PDB entry 6L4U | electron microscopy, 2.40 A resolution | chains 8 and 10 of the 28 polymer chains in the assembly

# Chain 8
Molecule: Fucoxanthin chlorophyll a/c-binding protein Lhcr4
From: Chaetoceros gracilis
Amino-acid sequence (270 residues; numbered 1 to 270; the number before each row is that of its first residue):
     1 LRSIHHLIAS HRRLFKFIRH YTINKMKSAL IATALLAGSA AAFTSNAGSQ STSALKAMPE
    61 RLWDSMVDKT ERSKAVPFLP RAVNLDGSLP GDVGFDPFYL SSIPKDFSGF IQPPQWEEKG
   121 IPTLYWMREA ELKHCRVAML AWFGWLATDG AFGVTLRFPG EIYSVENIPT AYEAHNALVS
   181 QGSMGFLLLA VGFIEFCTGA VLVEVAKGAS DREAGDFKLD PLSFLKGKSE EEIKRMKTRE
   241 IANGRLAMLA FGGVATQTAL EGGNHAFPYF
Disordered / not traced: 1-57
Bound ions: chlorophyll a Mg (6 sites), coordinated by Ala75, Glu131, His134, Glu195, Glu240, Gln257; Chlorophyll c1 Mg site 1 near Ile111 (its only coordinating residue here); Chlorophyll c1 Mg site 2 near His175 (its only coordinating residue here); Chlorophyll c1 Mg site 3 near Asn243 (its only coordinating residue here)
Ligand contacts:
  - Fucoxanthin (A86; (3S,3'S,5R,5'R,6S,6'R,8'R)-3,5'-dihydroxy-8-oxo-6',7'-didehydro-5,5',6,6',7,8-hexahydro-5,6-epoxy-beta,beta-caroten-3'- yl acetate), molecule 1: Phe95, Trp145, Tyr172, Glu173, Ala174, His175, Asn176, Leu249, Phe251, Gly252, Ala255, Thr256
  - Fucoxanthin (A86), molecule 2: Phe98, Lys105, Asp106, Phe107, Gly109, Phe110, Pro113, Pro114
  - Fucoxanthin (A86), molecule 3: Met139, Leu140, Trp142, Phe143, Leu219, Pro221, Leu222, Phe224, Asn243, Leu246, Ala247, Ala250, Gly253, Val254, Gln257, Phe267, Pro268, Tyr269, Phe270
  - Fucoxanthin (A86), molecule 4: Phe143, Ala147, Phe152, Val154, Leu156, Arg235
  - Fucoxanthin (A86), molecule 5: Ala151, Phe152, Gly153
  - Fucoxanthin (A86), molecule 6: Gln181, Gly182, Gly185, Phe186, Leu189
  - Fucoxanthin (A86), molecule 7: Ala242, Arg245, Leu246, Leu249, Leu260
  - chlorophyll a (CLA), molecule 1: Lys74, Ala75, Val76, Pro77, Phe78, Val93, Phe95, Pro97
  - chlorophyll a (CLA), molecule 2: Leu85, Leu89, Gly91, Asp92, Val93, Gly94, Phe95, Asp96, Leu100, Ser101, Leu124, Met127, Arg128, Ala130, Glu131, His134, Arg245, Met248, Leu249
  - chlorophyll a (CLA), molecule 3: Phe107, Phe110, Trp126, Met127, Ala130, His134
  - chlorophyll a (CLA), molecule 4: Phe110, Ile111, Trp126, Glu129, Ala130, Lys133, His134, Val137, Leu188, Val191, Gly192, Glu195, Phe196, Gly199, Leu202
  - chlorophyll a (CLA), molecule 5: Arg136, Met139, Leu140, Phe143, Gly215, Asp216, Phe217, Lys218, Leu219, Asp220, Phe224, Leu225, Met236, Lys237, Arg239, Glu240, Asn243
  - chlorophyll a (CLA), molecule 6: Val137, Leu140, Ala141, Phe143, Gly144, Ala147, Thr148, Leu156, Arg157, Phe158, Tyr163, Ile168, Ala174, Leu178, Ser183, Met184, Phe186, Leu187, Ala190, Ile194, Phe217
  - chlorophyll a (CLA), molecule 7: Leu188, Leu189, Gly192, Phe193, Phe196
  - chlorophyll a (CLA), molecule 8: Phe193, Ile194, Cys197, Thr198, Phe217, Lys218, Leu219
  - chlorophyll a (CLA), molecule 9: Leu246, Leu249, Ala250, Gly252, Gly253, Thr256, Gln257, Leu260, Tyr269, Phe270
  - Diadinoxanthin (DD6; (3S,3'R,5R,6S,7cis)-7',8'-didehydro-5,6-dihydro-5,6-epoxy-beta,beta-carotene-3,3'-diol), molecule 1: Phe95, Asp96, Pro97, Phe98, Tyr99, Leu100, His134, Val137, Ala138, Ala141, Trp145, Ala171, Ala174, His175, Met184, Met248, Leu249, Phe251
  - Diadinoxanthin (DD6), molecule 2: Lys133, Arg136, Val137, Leu140, Val154, Leu156, Arg157, Phe158, Pro159, Val191, Ile194, Glu195, Phe217
  - Chlorophyll c1 (KC1), molecule 1: Pro59, Glu60, Arg61, Leu62
  - Chlorophyll c1 (KC1), molecule 2: Arg61, Leu62, Trp63, Met66, Val67, Phe98, Tyr99, Leu100, Ile103, Lys105, Phe107
  - Chlorophyll c1 (KC1), molecule 3: Phe110, Ile111, Gln112, Pro113, Trp116, Glu195, Phe196, Gly199, Ala200, Val203
  - Chlorophyll c1 (KC1), molecule 4: Trp142, Phe143, Met236, Arg239, Asn243, Leu246
  - Chlorophyll c1 (KC1), molecule 5: Phe158, Pro159, Tyr163
  - Chlorophyll c1 (KC1), molecule 6: Tyr172, Thr256, Ala259, Leu260
  - Chlorophyll c1 (KC1), molecule 7: His175, Asn176, Val179, Met184, Gly185, Leu187, Leu188, Phe251
  - Chlorophyll c1 (KC1), molecule 8: Arg235, Thr238, Arg239, Ala242, Asn243, Leu246

# Chain 10
Molecule: Fucoxanthin chlorophyll a/c-binding protein Lhcr3
From: Chaetoceros gracilis
Amino-acid sequence (207 residues; each row starts with the number of its first residue):
     1 MKSVAILAAL FGSATAFVPS QVSRTAASTS VKASLADMVG AEGPEPIPFA PSKTSKNFDP
    61 VGFAERSPEW LPWYREAELK HGRAAMLATV GFVVPEFIRV PGEQFSFEAI PKVIDAHDAL
   121 PESMIQIFGW ISFLEACTFP AMAGLGGKYD RKPGDFSFDP LGLYPTDPEK QKQMQLAELK
   181 NGRLAMIAIG GMVTGAAVTG HGFPYLP
Disordered / not traced: 1-37, 207
Bound ions: chlorophyll a Mg (5 sites), coordinated by Glu45, Glu78, His81, Glu135, Glu178; Chlorophyll c1 Mg site 1 near His117 (its only coordinating residue here); Chlorophyll c1 Mg site 2 near Gln126 (its only coordinating residue here); Chlorophyll c1 Mg site 3 near Asn181 (its only coordinating residue here)
Ligand contacts:
  - Fucoxanthin (A86; (3S,3'S,5R,5'R,6S,6'R,8'R)-3,5'-dihydroxy-8-oxo-6',7'-didehydro-5,5',6,6',7,8-hexahydro-5,6-epoxy-beta,beta-caroten-3'- yl acetate), molecule 1: Glu45, Pro46, Pro48, Ser55, Lys180, Arg183, Leu184, Ile187
  - Fucoxanthin (A86), molecule 2: Ile47, Pro48, Ala50, Phe58, Pro60, Ile114, His117, Asp118, Met186, Ile187, Ile189, Gly190, Val193
  - Fucoxanthin (A86), molecule 3: Lys80, Arg83, Leu87, Val100, Gly102, Gln104, Phe105, Ile127, Ile131, Leu134, Glu135, Phe156
  - Fucoxanthin (A86), molecule 4: Glu122, Ile125, Gln126, Trp130
  - Fucoxanthin (A86), molecule 5: Gly129, Ser132, Phe133, Ala136, Phe139
  - chlorophyll a (CLA), molecule 1: Met38, Val39, Gly40, Ala41, Ser55, Asn57, Phe58, Asp59, Phe63, Leu71, Tyr74, Arg75, Ala77, Glu78, His81, Arg183, Met186, Ile187
  - chlorophyll a (CLA), molecule 2: Gly43, Pro44, Glu45, Pro46, Gln173, Leu176, Ala177, Lys180, Asn181, Leu184, Phe203
  - chlorophyll a (CLA), molecule 3: Trp70, Trp73, Tyr74, Ala77, His81
  - chlorophyll a (CLA), molecule 4: Trp73, Glu76, Ala77, Lys80, His81, Ala84, Phe128, Ile131, Ser132, Glu135, Thr138, Phe139, Met142
  - chlorophyll a (CLA), molecule 5: Arg83, Met86, Leu87, Val90, Gly154, Asp155, Phe156, Ser157, Phe158, Asp159, Leu163, Tyr164, Met174, Gln175, Ala177, Glu178, Asn181
  - chlorophyll a (CLA), molecule 6: Ala84, Leu87, Ala88, Val90, Gly91, Val94, Pro95, Ile98, Arg99, Val100, Phe105, Ile110, Val113, Ala116, Leu120, Ser123, Met124, Ile127, Phe158
  - chlorophyll a (CLA), molecule 7: Phe133, Leu134, Cys137, Phe156, Ser157, Phe158
  - chlorophyll a (CLA), molecule 8: Ile187, Ala188, Gly190, Gly191, Thr194, Gly195, Val198, Thr199, Tyr205, Leu206
  - Diadinoxanthin (DD6; (3S,3'R,5R,6S,7cis)-7',8'-didehydro-5,6-dihydro-5,6-epoxy-beta,beta-carotene-3,3'-diol), molecule 1: Phe58, Asp59, Pro60, Val61, Gly62, Phe63, His81, Ala84, Ala85, Ala88, Gly91, Phe92, Val113, Ala116, His117, Met124, Met186, Ile187, Ile189
  - Diadinoxanthin (DD6), molecule 2: Met86, Leu87, Thr89, Val90, Phe158, Asp159, Pro160, Leu161, Gly162, Leu163, Asn181, Leu184, Ala185, Ala188, Met192, Pro204, Tyr205
  - Chlorophyll c1 (KC1), molecule 1: Val90, Met174, Ala177, Asn181, Leu184
  - Chlorophyll c1 (KC1), molecule 2: Gln104, Phe105, Glu122, Ser123, Gln126, Ile127, Trp130
  - Chlorophyll c1 (KC1), molecule 3: His117, Pro121, Met124, Ile125, Ile127, Phe128, Ile131
  - Chlorophyll c1 (KC1), molecule 4: Ala136, Phe139, Pro140
  - Chlorophyll c1 (KC1), molecule 5: Phe139, Met142, Ala143

# Chain 8 / chain 10 interface
Residue-residue contacts (28):
  Arg61(8) - Ala143(10)  hydrogen bond (side chain-backbone)
  Arg61(8) - Lys148(10)
  Trp63(8) - Pro140(10)  hydrogen bond (side chain-backbone)
  Trp63(8) - Ala143(10)
  Trp63(8) - Lys148(10)
  Trp63(8) - Tyr149(10)  hydrophobic
  Asp64(8) - Lys148(10)  salt bridge
  Lys69(8) - Lys148(10)
  Lys69(8) - Tyr149(10)
  Arg72(8) - Tyr149(10)
  Arg72(8) - Asp150(10)  salt bridge
  Arg72(8) - Arg151(10)
  Arg72(8) - Ser157(10)
  Pro77(8) - Ser157(10)
  Phe78(8) - Cys137(10)
  Phe78(8) - Thr138(10)
  Phe78(8) - Tyr149(10)  hydrogen bond (backbone-side chain)
  Phe78(8) - Arg151(10)
  Phe78(8) - Phe156(10)
  Leu79(8) - Cys137(10)
  Leu79(8) - Pro140(10)  hydrophobic
  Leu79(8) - Ala141(10)
  Pro80(8) - Tyr149(10)
  Pro97(8) - Cys137(10)  hydrophobic
  Pro97(8) - Pro140(10)
  Phe98(8) - Ala136(10)
  Phe98(8) - Cys137(10)
  Tyr99(8) - Pro140(10)  hydrophobic
Other interface residues (no listed pair), chain 8 (13 interface residues in all): Glu60
Other interface residues (no listed pair), chain 10 (15 interface residues in all): Phe133, Gly144, Asp155

# Overview
Chain 8 and chain 10 form an interface of 13 and 15 residues respectively; the contacts include 3 hydrogen
bonds and 2 salt bridges. Among the polar pairs are Asp64(8)-Lys148(10), Arg72(8)-Asp150(10) and
Arg61(8)-Ala143(10).
Chain 8 is Fucoxanthin chlorophyll a/c-binding protein Lhcr4 and chain 10 is Fucoxanthin chlorophyll
a/c-binding protein Lhcr3, both from Chaetoceros gracilis; the structure, Structure of the PSI-FCPI
supercomplex from diatom, was determined by electron microscopy, deposited together with 6L4T.
